6HW4 - chains H and Z of the 28 polymer chains in the assembly; structure by X-ray diffraction, 2.90 A resolution.

== Chain H ==
Name: Proteasome subunit beta type-2
From: Saccharomyces cerevisiae (strain ATCC 204508 / S288c)
Notes: EC 3.4.25.1
UniProt: P25043 (PSB2_YEAST); residues 1-232 here correspond to UniProt positions 30-261 (UniProt number = residue number + 29)
Amino-acid sequence (232 residues; each row starts with the number of its first residue):
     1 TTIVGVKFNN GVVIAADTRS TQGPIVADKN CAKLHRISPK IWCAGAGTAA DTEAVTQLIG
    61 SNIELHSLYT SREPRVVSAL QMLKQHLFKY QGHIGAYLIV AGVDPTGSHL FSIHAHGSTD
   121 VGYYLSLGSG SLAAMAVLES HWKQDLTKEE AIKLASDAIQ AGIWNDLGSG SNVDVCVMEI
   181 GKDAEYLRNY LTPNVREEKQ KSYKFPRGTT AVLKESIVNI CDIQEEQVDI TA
Not modelled in the structure: 223-232
Covalently attached groups: compound GRW linked to Thr-1
Ligand contacts: GRW ((2S)-N-[(2S,3R)-1-[[(2S)-1-[4-(aminomethyl)phenyl]-4-methylsulfonyl-butan-2-yl]amino]-3-oxidanyl-1-oxidanylidene-butan-2-yl]-2-[[(2R)-2-azido-3-phenyl-propanoyl]amino]-4-methyl-pentanamide): Arg-19, Ser-20, Thr-21, Gln-22, Ala-27, Cys-31, Ala-32, Lys-33, His-35, Gly-45, Ala-46, Gly-47, Thr-48, Ala-49, Thr-52, Glu-53, Gly-128, Ser-129
Swiss-Prot annotation at these positions:
  - active site: Thr-1 (Nucleophile)

== Chain Z ==
Name: Proteasome subunit beta type-6
From: Saccharomyces cerevisiae (strain ATCC 204508 / S288c)
Notes: EC 3.4.25.1
UniProt: P23724 (PSB6_YEAST); residues 1-222 here correspond to UniProt positions 20-241 (UniProt number = residue number + 19)
Amino-acid sequence (222 residues; numbered 1 to 222; the number before each row is that of its first residue):
     1 QFNPYGDNGG TILGIAGEDF AVLAGDTRNI TDYSINSRYE PKVFDCGDNI VMSANGFAAD
    61 GDALVKRFKN SVKWYHFDHN DKKLSINSAA RNIQHLLYGK RFFPYYVHTI IAGLDEDGKG
   121 AVYSFDPVGS YEREQCRAGG AAASLIMPFL DNQVNFKNQY EPGTNGKVKK PLKYLSVEEV
   181 IKLVRDSFTS ATERHIQVGD GLEILIVTKD GVRKEFYELK RD
Bound ions: Mg2+: Thr-192, Val-198
Ligand contacts: GRW ((2S)-N-[(2S,3R)-1-[[(2S)-1-[4-(aminomethyl)phenyl]-4-methylsulfonyl-butan-2-yl]amino]-3-oxidanyl-1-oxidanylidene-butan-2-yl]-2-[[(2R)-2-azido-3-phenyl-propanoyl]amino]-4-methyl-pentanamide): Pro-104, Tyr-106, Asp-126, Pro-127, Val-128, Ser-130

== Interface between chain H and chain Z ==
Pairs across the interface - 56 pairs, chain H then chain Z:
  Arg-19(H) / Ile-196(Z)
  Arg-19(H) / Asp-222(Z)  salt bridge
  Pro-24(H) / Arg-194(Z)
  Pro-24(H) / His-195(Z)
  Pro-24(H) / Ile-196(Z)  hydrogen bond (backbone-backbone)
  Ile-25(H) / Arg-194(Z)
  Ile-25(H) / His-195(Z)
  Val-26(H) / Glu-193(Z)
  Val-26(H) / Arg-194(Z)  hydrogen bond (backbone-backbone)
  Val-26(H) / Ile-196(Z)  hydrophobic
  Ala-27(H) / Arg-194(Z)  hydrogen bond (backbone-side chain)
  Lys-29(H) / Glu-193(Z)  salt bridge
  Lys-29(H) / Arg-194(Z)
  Ile-163(H) / Asp-222(Z)
  Trp-164(H) / Ile-35(Z)
  Trp-164(H) / Arg-38(Z)  hydrogen bond (backbone-side chain)
  Trp-164(H) / Arg-221(Z)
  Trp-164(H) / Asp-222(Z)
  Asn-165(H) / Tyr-33(Z)
  Asn-165(H) / Arg-38(Z)
  Asp-166(H) / Tyr-33(Z)
  Asp-166(H) / Asp-222(Z)
  Leu-167(H) / Arg-28(Z)
  Leu-167(H) / Ile-30(Z)  hydrophobic
  Leu-167(H) / Asp-32(Z)
  Leu-167(H) / Tyr-33(Z)  hydrogen bond (backbone-backbone)
  Leu-167(H) / Ile-35(Z)  hydrophobic
  Leu-167(H) / Ile-196(Z)
  Gly-168(H) / Tyr-33(Z)
  Ser-169(H) / Asp-222(Z)
  Ser-171(H) / Asp-222(Z)  hydrogen bond (backbone-side chain)
  Asn-194(H) / Lys-220(Z)  hydrogen bond (backbone-side chain)
  Asn-194(H) / Asp-222(Z)
  Arg-196(H) / Thr-189(Z)  hydrogen bond
  Arg-196(H) / Ser-190(Z)  hydrogen bond
  Arg-196(H) / Glu-193(Z)
  Glu-197(H) / Arg-185(Z)  salt bridge
  Glu-197(H) / Thr-189(Z)
  Lys-199(H) / Asp-186(Z)
  Gln-200(H) / Arg-185(Z)  hydrogen bond
  Gln-200(H) / Asp-186(Z)  hydrogen bond (backbone-side chain)
  Lys-201(H) / Glu-179(Z)
  Lys-201(H) / Asp-186(Z)  hydrogen bond (backbone-side chain)
  Tyr-203(H) / Phe-149(Z)
  Tyr-203(H) / Gln-153(Z)
  Tyr-203(H) / Leu-183(Z)
  Tyr-203(H) / Asp-186(Z)  hydrogen bond
  Phe-205(H) / Asn-152(Z)
  Phe-205(H) / Gln-153(Z)
  Phe-205(H) / Gln-159(Z)
  Arg-207(H) / Pro-162(Z)
  Gly-208(H) / Pro-162(Z)
  Thr-209(H) / Gln-159(Z)
  Thr-209(H) / Tyr-160(Z)  hydrogen bond (backbone-backbone)
  Ala-211(H) / Tyr-160(Z)  hydrophobic
  Ala-211(H) / Gly-166(Z)
Other interface residues (no listed pair), chain H (33 interface residues in all): Thr-21, Gly-23, Asp-28, Ser-129, Gly-170, Val-195, Pro-206
Other interface residues (no listed pair), chain Z (31 interface residues in all): Ser-34, Leu-145, Asn-158, Lys-182, Glu-218

== Overview ==
33 residues of chain H and 31 residues of chain Z are in contact, with 14 hydrogen bonds and 3 salt bridges.
Polar contacts include Arg-19(H)/Asp-222(Z), Lys-29(H)/Glu-193(Z) and Glu-197(H)/Arg-185(Z). Chain Z binds
compound GRW. Covalently linked compound GRW: at Thr-1(H).
Here chain H is Proteasome subunit beta type-2 and chain Z is Proteasome subunit beta type-6, both from
Saccharomyces cerevisiae (strain ATCC 204508 / S288c). Entry 6HW4 (Yeast 20S proteasome in complex with 16)
was determined by X-ray diffraction, deposited together with 6HTB, 6HTC, 6HTD, 6HTP, 6HTR, 6HUB and 30 further
entries.
